5CMS - chain R; structure by X-ray diffraction, 2.98 A resolution.

[Chain R]
Name: O-acetyl-ADP-ribose deacetylase
Organism: Escherichia coli
Notes: EC 3.5.1.-
Reference sequence: C3TEL7 (C3TEL7_ECOLX); numbering as in UniProt (aligned over 1-177)
Chain sequence (183 residues; row label = number of the first residue in the row; numbers below 1 keep their minus sign (His-5 is residue -5)):
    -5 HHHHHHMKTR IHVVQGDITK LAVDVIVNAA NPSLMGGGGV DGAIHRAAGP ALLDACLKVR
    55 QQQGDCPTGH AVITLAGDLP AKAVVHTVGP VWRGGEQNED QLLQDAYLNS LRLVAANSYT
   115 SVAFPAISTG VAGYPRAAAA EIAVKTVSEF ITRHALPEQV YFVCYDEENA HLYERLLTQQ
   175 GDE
Not modelled in the structure: -5 to 2, 175-177
Sequence notes: expression tag (-5 to 0); engineered mutation Ala126 (Tyr in C3TEL7)
Ligand contacts: adenosine-5-diphosphoribose (APR): Gly10, Asp11, Ile12, Ala23, Ala24, Asn25, Gly32, Gly33, Val34, Ala37, Gly83, Val85, Pro119, Ala120, Ile121, Ser122, Thr123, Gly124, Val125, Ala126, Val157, Tyr159, Asn163

[Overview]
Bound to chain R: adenosine-5-diphosphoribose.
Chain R is O-acetyl-ADP-ribose deacetylase (Escherichia coli); the structure, Structural Insights into the
Mechanism of Escherichia coli Ymdb, was determined by X-ray diffraction, deposited together with 5CB3 and
5CB5.
